Entry 8J78 (electron microscopy, 3.88 A resolution); this record covers chains F and D of the 12 polymer chains in the assembly.

[Chain F (and D)]
Protein: Methylcrotonoyl-CoA carboxylase beta chain, mitochondrial
Organism: Homo sapiens
Notes: EC 6.4.1.4; chain D of this document is another copy of the same molecule, construct and numbering; everything in this record applies to it too
Reference sequence: Q9HCC0 (MCCB_HUMAN); residues 1-563 here = UniProt positions 1-563
Chain sequence (563 residues; row label = number of the first residue in the row):
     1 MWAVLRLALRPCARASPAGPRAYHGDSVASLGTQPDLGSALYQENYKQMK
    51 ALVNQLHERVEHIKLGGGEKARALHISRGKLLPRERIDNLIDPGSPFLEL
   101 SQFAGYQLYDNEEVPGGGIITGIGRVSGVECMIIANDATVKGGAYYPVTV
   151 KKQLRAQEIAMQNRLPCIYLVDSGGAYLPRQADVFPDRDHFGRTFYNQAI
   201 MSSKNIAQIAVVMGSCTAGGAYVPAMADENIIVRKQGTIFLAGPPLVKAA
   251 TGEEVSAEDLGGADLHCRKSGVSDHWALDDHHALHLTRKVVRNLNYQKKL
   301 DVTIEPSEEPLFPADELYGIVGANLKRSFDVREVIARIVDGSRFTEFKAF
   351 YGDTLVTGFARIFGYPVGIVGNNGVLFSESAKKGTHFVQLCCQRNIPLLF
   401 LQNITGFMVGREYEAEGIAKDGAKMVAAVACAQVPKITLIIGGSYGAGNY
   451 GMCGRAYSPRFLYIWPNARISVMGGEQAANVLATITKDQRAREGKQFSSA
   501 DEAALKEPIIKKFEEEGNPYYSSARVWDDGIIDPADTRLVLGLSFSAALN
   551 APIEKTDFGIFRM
Disordered / not traced: 1-22 (chain D: 1-22, 240-257)
Small-molecule neighbours: BTI (5-(hexahydro-2-oxo-1H-thieno[3,4-d]imidazol-6-yl)pentanal): Leu246, Ala249, Ala250
Reported in the primary citation:
  - catalytic residues: Phe407, Ala447 (proposed by the authors, not directly observed)

[Interface between chain F and chain D]
Residue-residue contacts (104; chain F residue first):
  Lys151(F) with Asp187(D), salt bridge
  Glu158(F) with Arg188(D), salt bridge
  Leu178(F) with Lys512(D), hydrogen bond (backbone-side chain)
  Pro179(F) with Lys512(D), hydrogen bond (backbone-side chain)
  Gln181(F) with Val472(D), hydrogen bond (side chain-backbone); Glu516(D), hydrogen bond
  Ala182(F) with Glu516(D)
  Phe185(F) with Gly446(D); Asn449(D); Tyr450(D); Ser471(D); Val472(D)
  Pro186(F) with Trp527(D), hydrophobic
  Asp187(F) with Lys151(D), salt bridge; Arg455(D); Ala456(D); Trp527(D)
  Arg188(F) with Glu158(D), salt bridge; Arg188(D); Asp189(D), salt bridge; Arg455(D); Ala456(D)
  Asp189(F) with Arg188(D), salt bridge; Asp189(D)
  Gly192(F) with Tyr450(D); Tyr457(D)
  Arg193(F) with Ala456(D), hydrogen bond (side chain-backbone); Ser458(D), hydrogen bond
  Tyr196(F) with Ala430(D), hydrophobic
  Ser202(F) with Ile560(D)
  Ser203(F) with Asp557(D)
  Tyr222(F) with Phe407(D); Gly422(D); Ala423(D); Val426(D), hydrophobic; Ala447(D)
  Pro224(F) with Arg562(D)
  Ala225(F) with Arg562(D), hydrogen bond (backbone-side chain)
  Met226(F) with Ala423(D), hydrophobic; Ala427(D), hydrophobic
  Ala227(F) with Arg562(D), hydrogen bond (backbone-side chain)
  Asp228(F) with Arg562(D)
  Leu241(F) with Phe407(D), hydrophobic; Glu414(D)
  Ala242(F) with Glu414(D)
  Leu246(F) with Val409(D)
  Val247(F) with Val409(D), hydrophobic
  Ala250(F) with Val409(D), hydrophobic
  Thr251(F) with Val409(D)
  Glu253(F) with Arg411(D)
  Leu260(F) with Glu414(D)
  Leu265(F) with Ala415(D), hydrophobic
  Ser270(F) with Glu414(D); Ala415(D); Gly417(D); Lys420(D), hydrogen bond (backbone-side chain)
  Val272(F) with Arg562(D), hydrogen bond (backbone-side chain)
  Asp274(F) with Arg562(D), salt bridge
  Glu414(F) with Leu260(D)
  Glu416(F) with Leu260(D); Leu265(D); His266(D); Ser270(D)
  Lys420(F) with Ser270(D), hydrogen bond (side chain-backbone); Gly271(D); Val272(D)
  Gly422(F) with Tyr222(D)
  Ala423(F) with Tyr222(D), hydrophobic; Ala225(D), hydrophobic; Met226(D), hydrophobic
  Ala427(F) with Met226(D), hydrophobic
  Ala430(F) with Tyr196(D), hydrophobic
  Cys431(F) with Ala199(D)
  Gly446(F) with Phe185(D)
  Ala447(F) with Tyr222(D)
  Asn449(F) with Phe185(D)
  Tyr450(F) with Phe185(D); Gly192(D)
  Arg455(F) with Asp187(D); Arg188(D)
  Ala456(F) with Asp187(D); Arg188(D); Arg193(D), hydrogen bond (backbone-side chain)
  Tyr457(F) with Gly192(D)
  Ser458(F) with Arg193(D), hydrogen bond
  Ser471(F) with Phe185(D)
  Val472(F) with Gln181(D), hydrogen bond (backbone-side chain); Phe185(D)
  Lys512(F) with Leu178(D), hydrogen bond (side chain-backbone); Pro179(D), hydrogen bond (side chain-backbone)
  Glu516(F) with Gln181(D), hydrogen bond; Ala182(D)
  Trp527(F) with Ala182(D); Pro186(D), hydrophobic; Asp187(D)
  Asp557(F) with Ser203(D)
  Gly559(F) with Ser202(D)
  Ile560(F) with Ser202(D)
  Arg562(F) with Pro224(D); Ala225(D), hydrogen bond (side chain-backbone); Ala227(D), hydrogen bond (side chain-backbone); Asp228(D); Val272(D), hydrogen bond (side chain-backbone); Asp274(D), salt bridge
Also at the interface, not in a pair above, chain F (76 interface residues in all): Arg180, Phe191, Phe195, Ala199, Ile200, Asn230, Val255, Asp259, His266, Lys269, Gly271, Val426, Tyr445, Ile470, Phe513, Val526, Phe558
Also at the interface, not in a pair above, chain D (74 interface residues in all): Arg180, Phe191, Phe195, Ile200, Glu229, Asn230, Gly410, Glu416, Ala419, Cys431, Tyr445, Ile470, Phe513, Val526, Phe558, Gly559

[Overview]
76 residues of chain F and 74 residues of chain D are in contact, with 20 hydrogen bonds and 8 salt bridges.
Among the polar pairs are Lys151(F)-Asp187(D), Glu158(F)-Arg188(D) and Arg188(F)-Asp189(D). Bound to chain F:
compound BTI. From the paper: catalytic residues Phe407(F) and Ala447(F).
Chain F and chain D are both Methylcrotonoyl-CoA carboxylase beta chain, mitochondrial (Homo sapiens); the
structure, Human 3-methylcrotonyl-CoA carboxylase in BCCP-H2 state, was determined by electron microscopy
(same publication as 7YBU, 8J4Z, 8J7D, 8JAK, 8JAW, 8JXL and 3 further entries).
